PDB entry 5GSV | X-ray diffraction, 2.00 A resolution | chains A and C of the 3 polymer chains in the assembly

# Chain A
Protein: H-2 class I histocompatibility antigen, K-D alpha chain
From: Mus musculus
Reference sequence: P01902 (HA1D_MOUSE); residues 1-274 here correspond to UniProt positions 22-295 (UniProt number = residue number + 21)
Sequence (274 residues; each row starts with the number of its first residue):
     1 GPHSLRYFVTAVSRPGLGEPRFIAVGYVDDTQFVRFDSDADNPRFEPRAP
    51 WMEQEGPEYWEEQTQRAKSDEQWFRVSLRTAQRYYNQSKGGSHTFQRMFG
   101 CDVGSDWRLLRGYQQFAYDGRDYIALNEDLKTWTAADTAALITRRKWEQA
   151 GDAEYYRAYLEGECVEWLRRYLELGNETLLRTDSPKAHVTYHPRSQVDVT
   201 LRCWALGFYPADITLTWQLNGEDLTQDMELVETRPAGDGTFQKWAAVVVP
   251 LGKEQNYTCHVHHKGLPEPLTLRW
Swiss-Prot annotation at these positions:
  - glycosylation (N-linked (GlcNAc...) asparagine): Asn-86, Asn-176, Asn-256
Disulfide bonds: Cys-101/Cys-164, Cys-203/Cys-259

# Chain C
Protein: 10-mer peptide from Spike protein
Reference sequence: A0A0U2P195 (A0A0U2P195_9BETC); residues 1-10 here correspond to UniProt positions 1191-1200 (UniProt number = residue number + 1190)
Sequence (10 residues; each row starts with the number of its first residue):
     1 FYAPEPITSL

# Interface between chain A and chain C
Residue-residue contacts (46):
  Tyr-7(A) with Phe-1(C), hydrogen bond (side chain-backbone); Tyr-2(C)
  Val-9(A) with Tyr-2(C)
  Phe-22(A) with Tyr-2(C)
  Phe-45(A) with Tyr-2(C), hydrophobic
  Tyr-59(A) with Phe-1(C), hydrophobic
  Gln-63(A) with Phe-1(C); Tyr-2(C), hydrogen bond (side chain-backbone)
  Arg-66(A) with Phe-1(C); Tyr-2(C), hydrogen bond (side chain-backbone); Ala-3(C); Pro-4(C); Glu-5(C)
  Ser-69(A) with Glu-5(C); Pro-6(C)
  Asp-70(A) with Tyr-2(C), hydrogen bond; Pro-6(C)
  Trp-73(A) with Pro-6(C); Thr-8(C), hydrogen bond (side chain-backbone); Ser-9(C); Leu-10(C), hydrophobic
  Ser-77(A) with Leu-10(C)
  Thr-80(A) with Leu-10(C)
  Tyr-84(A) with Leu-10(C), hydrogen bond (side chain-backbone)
  Arg-97(A) with Ala-3(C)
  Phe-99(A) with Tyr-2(C), hydrophobic; Ala-3(C)
  Tyr-123(A) with Leu-10(C)
  Thr-143(A) with Leu-10(C), hydrogen bond (side chain-backbone)
  Lys-146(A) with Ser-9(C), hydrogen bond; Leu-10(C), hydrogen bond (side chain-backbone)
  Trp-147(A) with Thr-8(C); Ser-9(C), hydrogen bond (side chain-backbone)
  Ala-150(A) with Thr-8(C)
  Asp-152(A) with Thr-8(C), hydrogen bond
  Tyr-155(A) with Pro-4(C); Glu-5(C), hydrogen bond (side chain-backbone); Ile-7(C), hydrophobic
  Tyr-156(A) with Pro-6(C)
  Tyr-159(A) with Phe-1(C), hydrogen bond (side chain-backbone); Tyr-2(C); Ala-3(C), hydrophobic; Pro-4(C)
  Glu-163(A) with Phe-1(C)
  Trp-167(A) with Phe-1(C)
  Tyr-171(A) with Phe-1(C), hydrogen bond (side chain-backbone)
Interface residues without a listed pair, chain A (33 interface residues in all): Leu-5, Ala-24, Glu-62, Gln-65, Ala-67, Phe-95

# Overview
Chain A and chain C form an interface of 33 and 10 residues respectively; the contacts include 14 hydrogen
bonds. Polar pairs include Tyr-7(A)/Phe-1(C), Gln-63(A)/Tyr-2(C) and Arg-66(A)/Tyr-2(C).
Chain A is H-2 class I histocompatibility antigen, K-D alpha chain (Mus musculus) and chain C is a 10-mer
peptide from Spike protein; the structure, Mouse MHC class I H-2Kd with a MERS-CoV-derived peptide 142-5, was
determined by X-ray diffraction (same publication as 5GSB, 5GR7, 5GSX and 5GSR).
